Entry 4TXY (X-ray diffraction, 3.00 A resolution); this record covers chain A.

[Chain A]
Name: Cyclic AMP-GMP synthase
From: Vibrio cholerae O1 biovar El Tor str. N16961
Notes: EC 2.7.7.86
UniProt: Q9KVG7 (DNCV_VIBCH); residues 4-414 here correspond to UniProt positions 3-413 (UniProt number = residue number - 1)
Chain sequence (413 residues; row label = number of the first residue in the row):
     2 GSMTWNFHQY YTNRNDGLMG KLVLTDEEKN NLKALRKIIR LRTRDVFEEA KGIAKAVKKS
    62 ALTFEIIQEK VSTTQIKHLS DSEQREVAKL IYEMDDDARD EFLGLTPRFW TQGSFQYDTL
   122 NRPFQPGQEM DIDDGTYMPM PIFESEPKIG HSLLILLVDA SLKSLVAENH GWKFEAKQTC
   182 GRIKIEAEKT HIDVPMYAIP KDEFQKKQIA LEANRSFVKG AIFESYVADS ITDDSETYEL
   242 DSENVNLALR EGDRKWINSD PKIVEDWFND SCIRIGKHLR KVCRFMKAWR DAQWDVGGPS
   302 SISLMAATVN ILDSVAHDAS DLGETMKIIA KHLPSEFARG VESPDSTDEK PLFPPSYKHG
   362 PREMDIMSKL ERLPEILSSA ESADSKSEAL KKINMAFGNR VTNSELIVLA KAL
Not modelled in the structure: 2-4, 144-149, 212-239, 414
Construct notes: expression tag (2-3)
Bound ions: Mg2+: Asp132, Asp134, Asp194
Swiss-Prot annotation at these positions:
  - binding site (GTP): Gln113 to Tyr118, Lys288, Ser302, Asp349
  - binding site (Mg(2+)): Asp132, Asp134, Asp194
  - binding site (ATP): Arg183, Ser260
Reported in the primary citation:
  - Mg2+ coordination: Asp132, Asp134, Asp194
  - catalytic residues: Asp132, Asp134, Asp194
  - mutagenesis - Q113T: abolished signaling
  - mutagenesis - I258R: unchanged signaling

[Summary]
Asp132, Asp134 and Asp194 coordinate Mg2+. From UniProt: 9 GTP-binding residues, 3 Mg2+-binding residues and
ATP-binding residues Arg183 and Ser260. The paper reports catalytic residues Asp132, Asp134 and Asp194; Q113T
abolishes signaling.
Chain A is Cyclic AMP-GMP synthase (Vibrio cholerae O1 biovar El Tor str. N16961); the structure, Crystal
structure of Vibrio cholerae DncV cyclic AMP-GMP synthase, a prokaryotic cGAS homolog, was determined by X-ray
diffraction (same publication as 4TXZ and 4TY0).
